Entry 8WP1 (electron microscopy, 3.15 A resolution); this record covers chains A and C of the 4 polymer chains in the assembly.

Chain A:
Molecule: Succinate receptor 1
Organism: Homo sapiens
UniProtKB: Q9BXA5 (SUCR1_HUMAN); numbering as in UniProt (aligned over 9-312)
Amino-acid sequence (304 residues; row label = number of the first residue in the row):
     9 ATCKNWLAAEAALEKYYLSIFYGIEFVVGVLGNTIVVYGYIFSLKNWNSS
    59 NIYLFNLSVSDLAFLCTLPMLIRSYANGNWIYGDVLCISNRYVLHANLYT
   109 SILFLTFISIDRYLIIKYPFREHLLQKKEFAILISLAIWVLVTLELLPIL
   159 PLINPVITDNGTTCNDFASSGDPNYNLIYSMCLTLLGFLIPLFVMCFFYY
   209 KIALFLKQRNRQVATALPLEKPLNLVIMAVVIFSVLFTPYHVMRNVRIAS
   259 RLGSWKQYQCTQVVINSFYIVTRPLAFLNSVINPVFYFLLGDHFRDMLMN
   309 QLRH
Swiss-Prot annotation at these positions:
  - glycosylation: Asn168 (N-linked (GlcNAc...) asparagine)
  - mutagenesis: Arg99 (R99A: Abolishes activation by succinate), His103 (H103A: Abolishes activation by succinate), Tyr107 (Y107F: No effect on receptor function), His249 (H249A: No effect on receptor function), Arg252 (R252A: Abolishes activation by succinate), Arg255 (R255A: No effect on receptor function), Arg281 (R281A: Abolishes activation by succinate)
Cystine bridges: Cys11-Cys268, Cys95-Cys172
Ligand contacts: (2R,3S)-oxirane-2,3-dicarboxylic acid (U9S): Tyr30, Leu79, Tyr83, Arg99, Leu102, His103, Asp174, Phe175, Tyr277, Arg281, Phe285
From the paper describing this entry:
  - binding site for (2R,3S)-oxirane-2,3-dicarboxylic acid: Tyr83, Arg99, Tyr248, Tyr277, Arg281
  - contacts within the chain: Asp174-Arg281 (salt bridge)
  - mutagenesis - R281A: abolished signaling in response to (2R,3S)-oxirane-2,3-dicarboxylic acid
  - mutagenesis - Y83A, R99A, Y248A, Y277A: decreased signaling in response to (2R,3S)-oxirane-2,3-dicarboxylic acid

Chain C:
Molecule: Guanine nucleotide-binding protein G(i) subunit alpha-1
Organism: Homo sapiens
UniProtKB: P63096 (GNAI1_HUMAN); residues 2-354 here = UniProt positions 2-354
Amino-acid sequence (353 residues; numbered 2 to 354; the number before each row is that of its first residue):
     2 GCTLSAEDKAAVERSKMIDRNLREDGEKAAREVKLLLLGAGESGKSTIVK
    52 QMKIIHEAGYSEEECKQYKAVVYSNTIQSIIAIIRAMGRLKIDFGDSARA
   102 DDARQLFVLAGAAEEGFMTAELAGVIKRLWKDSGVQACFNRSREYQLNDS
   152 AAYYLNDLDRIAQPNYIPTQQDVLRTRVKTTGIVETHFTFKDLHFKMFDV
   202 GAQRSERKKWIHCFEGVTAIIFCVALSDYDLVLAEDEEMNRMHESMKLFD
   252 SICNNKWFTDTSIILFLNKKDLFEEKIKKSPLTICYPEYAGSNTYEEAAA
   302 YIQCQFEDLNKRKDTKEIYTHFTCSTDTKNVQFVFDAVTDVIIKNNLKDC
   352 GLF
Unresolved in the structure: 2, 57-180
Differences from the reference sequence: engineered mutation Ala203 (Gly in P63096), Ser326 (Ala in P63096)
Swiss-Prot annotation at these positions:
  - region: Lys35 to Thr48 (G1 motif), Asp173 to Thr181 (G2 motif), Phe196 to Gly202, Gln204, Arg205 (G3 motif), Ile265 to Asp272 (G4 motif), Thr324, Cys325, Thr327 to Thr329 (G5 motif)
  - binding site (GTP): Glu43 to Thr48, Ser151, Leu175 to Thr181, Asp200 to Gly202, Gln204, Asn269 to Asp272
  - binding site (Mg(2+)): Ser47, Thr181
  - modified residue: Arg178 (ADP-ribosylarginine), Gln204 (Deamidated glutamine), Cys351 (ADP-ribosylcysteine)
  - lipidation: Gly2 (N-myristoyl glycine), Cys3 (S-palmitoyl cysteine)
  - natural variant: Gly40 (G40C: In NEDHISB; G40R: In NEDHISB), Gly45 (G45D: In NEDHISB), Thr48 (T48I: In NEDHISB; T48K: In NEDHISB), Gln52 (Q52P: In NEDHISB), Ser75 (deletion: In NEDHISB; uncertain significance), Gln172 (deletion: In NEDHISB), Asp173 (D173V: In NEDHISB), Glu186 to Phe189 (deletion: In NEDHISB; uncertain significance), Cys224 (C224Y: In NEDHISB), Lys270 (K270N: In NEDHISB; K270R: In NEDHISB), Asp272 (D272G: In NEDHISB), Val332 (V332E: In NEDHISB; uncertain significance)
  - mutagenesis: Gly42 (G42R: Abolishes switch to an activated conformation and dissociation from beta and gamma subunits upon GTP binding. Abolishes interaction with RGS family members), Glu116 (E116L: Enhances interaction (inactive GDP-bound) with RGS14), Gln147 (Q147L: Enhances interaction (inactive GDP-bound) with RGS14), Glu245 (E245L: Enhances interaction (inactive GDP-bound) with RGS14)

How chain A and chain C interact:
Contacting residue pairs (19):
  Arg120(A) - Cys351(C)
  Arg120(A) - Leu353(C)
  Ile123(A) - Asn347(C)  hydrogen bond (backbone-side chain)
  Pro127(A) - Ile343(C)  hydrophobic
  Pro127(A) - Asn347(C)  hydrogen bond (backbone-side chain)
  Phe128(A) - Leu194(C)  hydrophobic
  Arg217(A) - Asp337(C)
  Arg217(A) - Thr340(C)  hydrogen bond
  Arg217(A) - Asp341(C)
  Arg217(A) - Ile344(C)
  Ala224(A) - Glu318(C)
  Leu225(A) - Glu318(C)
  Leu225(A) - Lys345(C)
  Leu227(A) - Lys345(C)
  Leu227(A) - Leu348(C)  hydrophobic
  Leu227(A) - Phe354(C)  hydrophobic
  Pro230(A) - Leu348(C)  hydrophobic
  Pro230(A) - Leu353(C)  hydrophobic
  Leu233(A) - Leu353(C)  hydrophobic
Other interface residues (no listed pair), chain A (17 interface residues in all): Ser58, Phe213, Leu214, Pro226, Lys229, Gly299, His301
Other interface residues (no listed pair), chain C (19 interface residues in all): Ala31, Arg32, Tyr320, Lys349, Asp350, Gly352

Overview:
Chain A and chain C form an interface of 17 and 19 residues respectively, with 3 hydrogen bonds. Among the
polar pairs are Ile123(A)-Asn347(C), Pro127(A)-Asn347(C) and Arg217(A)-Thr340(C). The paper reports a binding
site for (2R,3S)-oxirane-2,3-dicarboxylic acid at Tyr83(A), Arg99(A) and Tyr248(A) among others; Y83A, R99A
and Y248A of chain A, among others, reduce signaling in response to (2R,3S)-oxirane-2,3-dicarboxylic acid; 5
substitutions were tested in all.
Chain A is Succinate receptor 1 and chain C is Guanine nucleotide-binding protein G(i) subunit alpha-1, both
from Homo sapiens; the structure, Cryo-EM structure of SUCR1 in complex with cis-epoxysuccinic acid and Gi
proteins, was determined by electron microscopy, deposited together with 8WOG.
